7WAM - chain A; structure by X-ray diffraction, 1.49 A resolution.

Chain A:
Protein: Haloalkane dehalogenase
Source organism: Rhodococcus sp
Notes: EC 3.8.1.5
Reference sequence: P0A3G3 (DHAA_RHOSO); residues 2-293 here = UniProt positions 2-293
Chain sequence (299 residues; row label = number of the first residue in the row; numbers below 1 keep their minus sign (Ser-1 is residue -1)):
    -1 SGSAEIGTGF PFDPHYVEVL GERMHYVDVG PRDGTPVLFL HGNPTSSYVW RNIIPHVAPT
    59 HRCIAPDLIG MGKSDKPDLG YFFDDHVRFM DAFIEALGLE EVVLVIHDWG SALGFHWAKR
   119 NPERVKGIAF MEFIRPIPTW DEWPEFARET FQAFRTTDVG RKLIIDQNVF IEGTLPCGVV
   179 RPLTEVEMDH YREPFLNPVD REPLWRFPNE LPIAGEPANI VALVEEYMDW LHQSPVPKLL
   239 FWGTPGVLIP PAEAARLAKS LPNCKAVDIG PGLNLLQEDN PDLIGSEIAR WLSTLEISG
Not modelled in the structure: -1 to 3
Construct notes: expression tag (-1 to 1, 294-297); engineered mutation Ala2 (Ser in P0A3G3), Val47 (Leu in P0A3G3), Thr58 (Ser in P0A3G3), Gly78 (Asp in P0A3G3), Phe87 (Tyr in P0A3G3), Met88 (Leu in P0A3G3), Phe128 (Cys in P0A3G3), Thr155 (Ala in P0A3G3), Lys160 (Glu in P0A3G3), Val167 (Ala in P0A3G3), Thr172 (Ala in P0A3G3), Cys175 (Lys in P0A3G3), Gly176 (Cys in P0A3G3), Asn195 (Lys in P0A3G3), Glu224 (Ala in P0A3G3), Asp227 (Asn in P0A3G3), Lys257 (Glu in P0A3G3), Ala264 (Thr in P0A3G3), Asn272 (His in P0A3G3), Leu273 (Tyr in P0A3G3), Ser291 (Pro in P0A3G3), Thr292 (Ala in P0A3G3)
Residues lining bound ligands: VL1 (8MH; 3-[6-(2-azanylhydrazinyl)-1,3-bis(oxidanylidene)benzo[de]isoquinolin-2-yl]-N-[2-(2-hexoxyethoxy)ethyl]propanamide): Asn41, Asp106, Trp107, Phe144, Ala145, Glu147, Thr148, Phe149, Ala151, Leu161, Gln165, Val167, Phe168, Gly171, Thr172, Cys175, Gly176, Val245, Leu246, Asn272

Overview:
Chain A binds VL1.
Chain A is Haloalkane dehalogenase (Rhodococcus sp); the structure, Crystal structure of HaloTag complexed
with VL1, was determined by X-ray diffraction, deposited together with 7WAN.
